6EU1 - chains A and B of the 19 polymer chains in the assembly; structure by electron microscopy, 3.40 A resolution.

== Chain A ==
Name: DNA-directed RNA polymerase III subunit RPC1
Organism: Saccharomyces cerevisiae (strain ATCC 204508 / S288c)
Notes: EC 2.7.7.6
UniProtKB: P04051 (RPC1_YEAST); numbering as in UniProt (aligned over 1-1460)
Sequence (1460 residues; each row starts with the number of its first residue):
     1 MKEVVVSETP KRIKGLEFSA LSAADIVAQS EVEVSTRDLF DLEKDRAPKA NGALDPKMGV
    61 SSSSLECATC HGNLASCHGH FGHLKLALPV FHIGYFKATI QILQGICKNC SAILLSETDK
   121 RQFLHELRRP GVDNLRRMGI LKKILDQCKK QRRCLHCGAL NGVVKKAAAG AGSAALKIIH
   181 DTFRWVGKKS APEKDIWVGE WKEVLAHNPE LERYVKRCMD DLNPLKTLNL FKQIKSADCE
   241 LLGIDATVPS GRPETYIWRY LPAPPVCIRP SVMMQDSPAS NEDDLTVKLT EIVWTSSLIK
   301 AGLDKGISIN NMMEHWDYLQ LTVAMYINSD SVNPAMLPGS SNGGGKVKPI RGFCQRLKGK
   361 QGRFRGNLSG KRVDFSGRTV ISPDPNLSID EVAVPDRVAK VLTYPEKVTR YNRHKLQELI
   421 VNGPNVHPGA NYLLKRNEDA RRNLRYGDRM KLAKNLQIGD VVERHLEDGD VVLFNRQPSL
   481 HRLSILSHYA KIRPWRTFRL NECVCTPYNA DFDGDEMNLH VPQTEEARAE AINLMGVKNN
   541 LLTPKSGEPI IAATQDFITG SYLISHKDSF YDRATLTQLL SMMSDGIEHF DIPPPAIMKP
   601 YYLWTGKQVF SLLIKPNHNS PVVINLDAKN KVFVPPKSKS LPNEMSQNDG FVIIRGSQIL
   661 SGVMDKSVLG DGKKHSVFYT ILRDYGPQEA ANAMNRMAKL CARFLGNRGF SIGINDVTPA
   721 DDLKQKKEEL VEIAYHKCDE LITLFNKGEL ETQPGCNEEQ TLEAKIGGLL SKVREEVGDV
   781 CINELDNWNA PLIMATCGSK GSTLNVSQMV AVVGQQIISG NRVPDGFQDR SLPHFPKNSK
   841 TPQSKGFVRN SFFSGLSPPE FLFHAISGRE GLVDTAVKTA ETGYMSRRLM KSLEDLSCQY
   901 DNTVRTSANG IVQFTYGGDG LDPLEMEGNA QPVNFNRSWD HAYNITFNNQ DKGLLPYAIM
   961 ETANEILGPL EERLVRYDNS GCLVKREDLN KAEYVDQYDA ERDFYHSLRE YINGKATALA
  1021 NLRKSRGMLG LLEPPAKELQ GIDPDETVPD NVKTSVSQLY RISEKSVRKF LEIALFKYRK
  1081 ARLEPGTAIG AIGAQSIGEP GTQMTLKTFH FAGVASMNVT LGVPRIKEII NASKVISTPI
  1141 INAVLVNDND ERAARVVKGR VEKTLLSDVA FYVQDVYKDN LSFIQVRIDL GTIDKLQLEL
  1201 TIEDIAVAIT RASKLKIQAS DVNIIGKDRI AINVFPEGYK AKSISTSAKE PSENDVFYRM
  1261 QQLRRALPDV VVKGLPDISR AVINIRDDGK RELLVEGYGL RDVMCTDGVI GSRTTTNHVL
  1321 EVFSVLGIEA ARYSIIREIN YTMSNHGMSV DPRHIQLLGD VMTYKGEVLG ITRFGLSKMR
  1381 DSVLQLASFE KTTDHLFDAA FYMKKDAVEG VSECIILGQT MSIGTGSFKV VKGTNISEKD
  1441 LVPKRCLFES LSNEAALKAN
Not modelled in the structure: 1, 170-174, 335-343, 1111-1114, 1453-1460
Metal / ion sites: Zn2+ site 1 near Cys77 (its only coordinating residue here); Zn2+ site 2 near Cys107 (its only coordinating residue here); Mg2+: Asp511, Asp515

== Chain B ==
Name: DNA-directed RNA polymerase III subunit RPC2
Organism: Saccharomyces cerevisiae (strain ATCC 204508 / S288c)
Notes: EC 2.7.7.6
UniProtKB: P22276 (RPC2_YEAST); residue numbers follow UniProt; this construct covers 1-1149
Sequence (1149 residues; row label = number of the first residue in the row):
     1 MVAATKRRKT HIHKHVKDEA FDDLLKPVYK GKKLTDEINT AQDKWHLLPA FLKVKGLVKQ
    61 HLDSFNYFVD TDLKKIIKAN QLILSDVDPE FYLKYVDIRV GKKSSSSTKD YLTPPHECRL
   121 RDMTYSAPIY VDIEYTRGRN IIMHKDVEIG RMPIMLRSNK CILYDADESK MAKLNECPLD
   181 PGGYFIVNGT EKVILVQEQL SKNRIIVEAD EKKGIVQASV TSSTHERKSK TYVITKNGKI
   241 YLKHNSIAEE IPIAIVLKAC GILSDLEIMQ LVCGNDSSYQ DIFAVNLEES SKLDIYTQQQ
   301 ALEYIGAKVK TMRRQKLTIL QEGIEAIATT VIAHLTVEAL DFREKALYIA MMTRRVVMAM
   361 YNPKMIDDRD YVGNKRLELA GQLISLLFED LFKKFNNDFK LSIDKVLKKP NRAMEYDALL
   421 SINVHSNNIT SGLNRAISTG NWSLKRFKME RAGVTHVLSR LSYISALGMM TRISSQFEKS
   481 RKVSGPRALQ PSQFGMLCTA DTPEGEACGL VKNLALMTHI TTDDEEEPIK KLCYVLGVED
   541 ITLIDSASLH LNYGVYLNGT LIGSIRFPTK FVTQFRHLRR TGKVSEFISI YSNSHQMAVH
   601 IATDGGRICR PLIIVSDGQS RVKDIHLRKL LDGELDFDDF LKLGLVEYLD VNEENDSYIA
   661 LYEKDIVPSM THLEIEPFTI LGAVAGLIPY PHHNQSPRNT YQCAMGKQAI GAIAYNQFKR
   721 IDTLLYLMTY PQQPMVKTKT IELIDYDKLP AGQNATVAVM SYSGYDIEDA LVLNKSSIDR
   781 GFGRCETRRK TTTVLKRYAN HTQDIIGGMR VDENGDPIWQ HQSLGPDGLG EVGMKVQSGQ
   841 IYINKSVPTN SADAPNPNNV NVQTQYREAP VIYRGPEPSH IDQVMMSVSD NDQALIKVLL
   901 RQNRRPELGD KFSSRHGQKG VCGIIVKQED MPFNDQGIVP DIIMNPHGFP SRMTVGKMIE
   961 LISGKAGVLN GTLEYGTCFG GSKLEDMSKI LVDQGFNYSG KDMLYSGITG ECLQAYIFFG
  1021 PIYYQKLKHM VLDKMHARAR GPRAVLTRQP TEGRSRDGGL RLGEMERDCV IAYGASQLLL
  1081 ERLMISSDAF EVDVCDKCGL MGYSGWCTTC KSAENIIKMT IPYAAKLLFQ ELLSMNIAPR
  1141 LRLEDIFQQ
Not modelled in the structure: 1-35
Metal / ion sites: Zn2+ near Cys1110 (its only coordinating residue here)

== Chain A / chain B interface ==
Residue-residue contacts (365):
  Glu8(A) - Lys1118(B)  salt bridge
  Thr9(A) - Ile1117(B)
  Thr9(A) - Asp1145(B)
  Pro10(A) - Ile1146(B)
  Lys11(A) - Ile1117(B)
  Lys11(A) - Met1119(B)
  Lys11(A) - Glu1144(B)
  Lys11(A) - Asp1145(B)  salt bridge
  Arg12(A) - Met1119(B)
  Arg12(A) - Leu1143(B)
  Arg12(A) - Glu1144(B)  salt bridge
  Arg12(A) - Ile1146(B)
  Ile13(A) - Leu1141(B)  hydrophobic
  Ile13(A) - Arg1142(B)
  Lys14(A) - Arg1142(B)  hydrogen bond (backbone-backbone)
  Lys14(A) - Glu1144(B)
  Gly15(A) - Leu1141(B)
  Leu16(A) - Pro1139(B)  hydrophobic
  Leu16(A) - Arg1140(B)
  Leu16(A) - Leu1141(B)  hydrophobic
  Glu17(A) - Ala1138(B)
  Glu17(A) - Arg1140(B)  hydrogen bond (backbone-backbone)
  Phe18(A) - Ala1138(B)
  Ser19(A) - Ile1137(B)
  Ser19(A) - Ala1138(B)  hydrogen bond (backbone-backbone)
  Ala20(A) - Asn1136(B)
  Leu21(A) - Leu1133(B)
  Leu21(A) - Asn1136(B)  hydrogen bond (backbone-backbone)
  Leu21(A) - Ala1138(B)  hydrophobic
  Asp25(A) - Thr1109(B)  hydrogen bond
  Asp25(A) - Arg1140(B)  salt bridge
  Ala28(A) - Thr1108(B)
  Ala28(A) - Thr1109(B)
  Gln29(A) - Leu1133(B)
  Glu31(A) - Tyr1103(B)
  Glu31(A) - Thr1108(B)
  Cys70(A) - Tyr1103(B)  hydrophobic
  Leu74(A) - Arg1048(B)  hydrogen bond (backbone-side chain)
  Ala75(A) - Arg1048(B)
  His78(A) - Phe1090(B)
  His78(A) - Tyr1103(B)
  His78(A) - Lys1126(B)
  His78(A) - Gln1130(B)
  His80(A) - Tyr1103(B)
  Phe81(A) - Gln1130(B)
  Phe81(A) - Leu1133(B)  hydrophobic
  Phe81(A) - Ser1134(B)
  His92(A) - Asn1136(B)
  Tyr95(A) - Asn1136(B)
  Tyr95(A) - Ile1137(B)
  Thr255(A) - Asn1136(B)
  Trp258(A) - Met1135(B)
  Pro262(A) - Leu1133(B)
  Pro262(A) - Ser1134(B)
  Pro264(A) - Ser1134(B)
  Pro265(A) - Gln1130(B)
  Cys267(A) - Leu1046(B)
  Cys267(A) - Tyr1123(B)  hydrogen bond
  Cys267(A) - Leu1127(B)  hydrophobic
  Ile268(A) - Leu1046(B)
  Ile268(A) - Leu1127(B)  hydrophobic
  Pro270(A) - Val1045(B)  hydrophobic
  Pro270(A) - Leu1046(B)
  Ile327(A) - Met1135(B)  hydrophobic
  Phe353(A) - Glu1131(B)
  Phe353(A) - Ser1134(B)
  Phe353(A) - Met1135(B)  hydrophobic
  Arg356(A) - Leu1046(B)
  Arg356(A) - Glu1131(B)
  Leu357(A) - Glu1131(B)
  Arg363(A) - Leu1127(B)  hydrogen bond (side chain-backbone)
  Arg363(A) - Leu1128(B)
  Arg363(A) - Glu1131(B)  salt bridge
  Phe364(A) - Leu1128(B)  hydrophobic
  Arg365(A) - Arg1061(B)
  Arg365(A) - Glu1064(B)  salt bridge
  Gly366(A) - Arg1061(B)  hydrogen bond (backbone-side chain)
  Asn367(A) - Thr1047(B)
  Asn367(A) - Gln1049(B)
  Asn367(A) - Ala1124(B)
  Leu368(A) - Ala1124(B)
  Leu368(A) - Ala1125(B)
  Leu368(A) - Leu1128(B)  hydrophobic
  Ser369(A) - Glu1064(B)
  Ser369(A) - Arg1067(B)  hydrogen bond
  Ser369(A) - Leu1083(B)
  Gly370(A) - Arg1061(B)  hydrogen bond (backbone-side chain)
  Gly370(A) - Leu1062(B)
  Lys371(A) - Gln1049(B)
  Lys371(A) - Arg1061(B)
  Lys371(A) - Leu1062(B)  hydrogen bond (backbone-backbone)
  Lys371(A) - Leu1083(B)  hydrogen bond (side chain-backbone)
  Lys371(A) - Ser1087(B)
  Lys371(A) - Asp1088(B)
  Arg372(A) - Gln1049(B)
  Arg372(A) - Pro1050(B)
  Arg372(A) - Thr1051(B)  hydrogen bond (side chain-backbone)
  Arg372(A) - Glu1052(B)
  Arg372(A) - Gly1053(B)
  Arg372(A) - Gly1059(B)  hydrogen bond (side chain-backbone)
  Arg372(A) - Leu1060(B)
  Arg372(A) - Arg1061(B)
  Arg372(A) - Ser1087(B)  hydrogen bond (backbone-side chain)
  Val373(A) - Gly1059(B)
  Val373(A) - Leu1060(B)  hydrogen bond (backbone-backbone)
  Val373(A) - Leu1062(B)  hydrophobic
  Val373(A) - Arg1082(B)
  Val373(A) - Ser1086(B)
  Val373(A) - Ser1087(B)
  Asp374(A) - Arg1038(B)
  Asp374(A) - Ala1039(B)
  Asp374(A) - Pro1050(B)
  Asp374(A) - Arg1082(B)  hydrogen bond (backbone-side chain)
  Asp374(A) - Ser1086(B)
  Phe375(A) - Arg1038(B)  hydrogen bond (backbone-backbone)
  Phe375(A) - Ala1039(B)  hydrogen bond (backbone-backbone)
  Phe375(A) - Arg1040(B)
  Phe375(A) - Arg1082(B)
  Ser376(A) - Ala1037(B)
  Ser376(A) - Arg1038(B)  hydrogen bond (backbone-backbone)
  Ser376(A) - Leu1060(B)  hydrogen bond (side chain-backbone)
  Gly377(A) - His1036(B)
  Gly377(A) - Ala1037(B)
  Gly377(A) - Leu1060(B)
  Arg378(A) - Lys1034(B)
  Arg378(A) - Met1035(B)
  Arg378(A) - His1036(B)  hydrogen bond (backbone-backbone)
  Arg378(A) - Leu1060(B)
  Thr379(A) - Val1031(B)
  Val380(A) - Val1031(B)  hydrophobic
  Val380(A) - Lys1034(B)
  Pro383(A) - Tyr765(B)
  Pro383(A) - Ala770(B)  hydrophobic
  Pro383(A) - Gly923(B)
  Asp384(A) - Tyr765(B)  hydrogen bond
  Pro385(A) - Gly764(B)
  Pro385(A) - Tyr765(B)
  Asn386(A) - Tyr765(B)  hydrogen bond
  Arg397(A) - Met1035(B)
  Val398(A) - Met1035(B)  hydrophobic
  Val401(A) - Ala1037(B)  hydrophobic
  Val401(A) - Ala1039(B)
  Leu402(A) - Ala1037(B)  hydrophobic
  Tyr432(A) - Arg1040(B)
  Arg441(A) - Arg1040(B)
  Glu463(A) - Arg1040(B)  salt bridge
  Asn475(A) - Leu1062(B)
  Asn475(A) - Glu1066(B)
  Pro478(A) - Met1065(B)
  Ser479(A) - Met1065(B)
  Ser479(A) - Cys1069(B)
  His481(A) - Cys1069(B)  hydrogen bond (backbone-side chain)
  Arg482(A) - Cys1069(B)
  Arg482(A) - Ala1072(B)
  Arg482(A) - Tyr1073(B)  hydrogen bond (backbone-side chain)
  Leu483(A) - Tyr1073(B)
  Ile485(A) - Glu1066(B)
  Ile485(A) - Cys1069(B)  hydrophobic
  Ile485(A) - Tyr1073(B)  hydrogen bond (backbone-side chain)
  Leu486(A) - Tyr1073(B)
  Trp495(A) - Glu907(B)
  Trp495(A) - Leu908(B)  hydrophobic
  Arg496(A) - Glu877(B)  salt bridge
  Arg496(A) - Val1031(B)
  Arg496(A) - Leu1032(B)
  Arg496(A) - Met1035(B)
  Thr497(A) - Leu908(B)
  Arg499(A) - Leu908(B)
  Glu502(A) - Ile767(B)
  Cys505(A) - Glu768(B)  hydrogen bond
  Ala510(A) - Glu768(B)
  Asp511(A) - Glu768(B)
  Asp511(A) - Asp769(B)
  Phe512(A) - Glu768(B)
  Phe512(A) - Asp769(B)
  Phe512(A) - Val921(B)
  Asp513(A) - Asp769(B)
  Asp513(A) - Lys911(B)
  Asp513(A) - Lys919(B)
  Glu516(A) - Lys1034(B)
  Asn518(A) - Leu1060(B)
  His520(A) - Leu1062(B)
  His520(A) - Arg1082(B)
  Val521(A) - Glu1081(B)
  Val521(A) - Arg1082(B)  hydrogen bond (backbone-side chain)
  Pro522(A) - Glu1081(B)
  Gln523(A) - Glu1081(B)  hydrogen bond (backbone-side chain)
  Gln523(A) - Arg1082(B)
  Thr524(A) - Glu1081(B)
  Glu526(A) - Gln1077(B)
  Ala527(A) - Gln1077(B)
  Ala527(A) - Leu1078(B)  hydrophobic
  Ala527(A) - Glu1081(B)
  Glu530(A) - Ala1075(B)
  Glu530(A) - Ser1076(B)
  Glu530(A) - Gln1077(B)  hydrogen bond (side chain-backbone)
  Glu530(A) - Leu1078(B)  hydrogen bond (side chain-backbone)
  Ala531(A) - Leu1078(B)  hydrophobic
  Leu534(A) - Tyr1073(B)
  Met535(A) - Val1070(B)  hydrophobic
  Met535(A) - Tyr1073(B)  hydrophobic
  Asn540(A) - Tyr1073(B)
  Thr554(A) - Ile767(B)
  Thr554(A) - Glu768(B)  hydrogen bond
  Gln555(A) - Ile767(B)
  Gln555(A) - His947(B)
  Asp556(A) - Asp766(B)
  Asp556(A) - Ile767(B)
  Asp556(A) - Asn945(B)  hydrogen bond
  Asp556(A) - His947(B)  salt bridge
  Thr559(A) - His947(B)
  Ala702(A) - Ser763(B)
  Ala702(A) - Gly764(B)
  Leu705(A) - Ser761(B)  hydrogen bond (backbone-side chain)
  Gly706(A) - Ser761(B)
  Gly706(A) - Tyr762(B)
  Gly706(A) - Leu1013(B)
  Asn707(A) - Ser1006(B)
  Asn707(A) - Ile1008(B)
  Asn707(A) - Thr1009(B)
  Asn707(A) - Leu1013(B)
  Arg708(A) - Leu1013(B)
  Arg708(A) - Gln1014(B)  hydrogen bond (backbone-backbone)
  Arg708(A) - Ala1015(B)
  Gly709(A) - Ala1015(B)
  Phe710(A) - Met760(B)
  Phe710(A) - Ser761(B)  hydrogen bond (backbone-backbone)
  Phe710(A) - Pro946(B)
  Ser711(A) - Val759(B)
  Ser711(A) - Tyr1016(B)  hydrogen bond (side chain-backbone)
  Ser711(A) - Ile1017(B)
  Ser711(A) - Phe1018(B)
  Ile712(A) - Pro946(B)
  Ile712(A) - Phe949(B)  hydrophobic
  Ile712(A) - Met958(B)  hydrophobic
  Ile712(A) - Phe1018(B)
  Gly713(A) - Met958(B)
  Gly713(A) - Lys1001(B)
  Gly713(A) - Phe1018(B)
  Ile714(A) - Met958(B)
  Ile714(A) - Ile959(B)  hydrophobic
  Ile714(A) - Ser999(B)
  Asn715(A) - Ser999(B)  hydrogen bond
  Asn715(A) - Lys1001(B)
  Val717(A) - Met958(B)  hydrophobic
  Met794(A) - Pro946(B)
  Met794(A) - His947(B)
  Met794(A) - Pro950(B)  hydrophobic
  Ser799(A) - His947(B)
  Lys800(A) - His947(B)
  Lys800(A) - Pro950(B)
  Lys800(A) - Ser951(B)
  Lys800(A) - Arg952(B)
  Asn805(A) - Pro950(B)  hydrogen bond (side chain-backbone)
  Asn805(A) - Ser951(B)
  Asn805(A) - Met953(B)
  Gln808(A) - Met953(B)
  Met809(A) - Pro950(B)
  Met809(A) - Met953(B)  hydrophobic
  Gly826(A) - Tyr371(B)
  Phe827(A) - Tyr371(B)
  Phe827(A) - Pro491(B)
  Phe827(A) - Ser492(B)
  Phe827(A) - Val651(B)
  Phe827(A) - Glu654(B)
  Phe827(A) - Asn655(B)
  Gln828(A) - Asn593(B)  hydrogen bond
  Gln828(A) - Ser594(B)
  Gln828(A) - His595(B)
  Asp829(A) - His595(B)  salt bridge
  Arg830(A) - Glu654(B)  hydrogen bond (side chain-backbone)
  Arg830(A) - Asn655(B)  hydrogen bond (side chain-backbone)
  Arg830(A) - Asp656(B)
  Arg830(A) - Ser657(B)  hydrogen bond (side chain-backbone)
  Ser831(A) - Pro491(B)
  Pro833(A) - Glu654(B)
  Pro833(A) - Ser657(B)
  Pro833(A) - Tyr658(B)
  Pro833(A) - Ile659(B)  hydrogen bond (backbone-backbone)
  His834(A) - Phe494(B)
  His834(A) - Ile659(B)  hydrogen bond (side chain-backbone)
  His834(A) - Leu661(B)
  Phe835(A) - Tyr658(B)
  Pro836(A) - Tyr658(B)
  Lys837(A) - Asn655(B)
  Phe852(A) - His693(B)  hydrogen bond (backbone-side chain)
  Phe852(A) - Asn694(B)
  Phe852(A) - Gln695(B)
  Phe852(A) - Met953(B)  hydrophobic
  Phe852(A) - Val955(B)
  Phe853(A) - His693(B)  hydrogen bond (backbone-side chain)
  Phe853(A) - Leu984(B)  hydrophobic
  Ser854(A) - His693(B)
  Gly855(A) - His692(B)
  Gly855(A) - His693(B)
  Leu856(A) - His692(B)
  Leu856(A) - Phe979(B)
  Ser857(A) - Phe979(B)
  Pro858(A) - Leu661(B)
  Pro858(A) - Pro677(B)  hydrophobic
  Pro858(A) - Phe979(B)
  Pro859(A) - Leu661(B)
  Phe861(A) - Leu681(B)  hydrophobic
  Phe861(A) - Pro691(B)
  Phe861(A) - Phe979(B)  hydrophobic
  Leu862(A) - Phe494(B)  hydrophobic
  Leu862(A) - Ile680(B)  hydrophobic
  His864(A) - Gln695(B)
  His864(A) - Ser696(B)  hydrogen bond (side chain-backbone)
  Ala865(A) - Leu489(B)
  Ala865(A) - Thr499(B)
  Ala865(A) - Ser696(B)
  Ile866(A) - Leu489(B)  hydrophobic
  Ile866(A) - Pro491(B)  hydrophobic
  Gly868(A) - Ser696(B)
  Gly868(A) - Pro697(B)
  Arg869(A) - Leu489(B)
  Arg869(A) - Thr499(B)  hydrogen bond (side chain-backbone)
  Arg869(A) - Thr502(B)  hydrogen bond
  Leu872(A) - Glu504(B)
  Leu872(A) - Cys508(B)  hydrophobic
  Leu872(A) - Tyr701(B)  hydrophobic
  Val873(A) - Arg487(B)
  Ala876(A) - Gly505(B)
  Val877(A) - Arg481(B)
  Val877(A) - Lys482(B)
  Glu881(A) - Lys482(B)
  Arg887(A) - Glu1064(B)
  Met890(A) - Glu1064(B)
  Met890(A) - Arg1067(B)
  Met890(A) - Asp1068(B)
  Glu894(A) - Ile1071(B)
  Ala1088(A) - Ile1071(B)
  Ala1091(A) - Ile1071(B)  hydrophobic
  Ile1092(A) - Ala1072(B)
  Gln1095(A) - Asp1068(B)
  Gln1095(A) - Ala1072(B)
  Phe1257(A) - Glu288(B)
  Tyr1258(A) - Ser291(B)  hydrogen bond (side chain-backbone)
  Tyr1258(A) - Lys292(B)
  Gln1261(A) - Glu288(B)
  Arg1265(A) - Asp281(B)
  Arg1265(A) - Val285(B)
  Leu1396(A) - Leu1132(B)  hydrophobic
  Phe1397(A) - Met1135(B)  hydrophobic
  Ala1400(A) - Ile1137(B)  hydrophobic
  Ile1415(A) - Arg1067(B)
  Ile1415(A) - Leu1083(B)  hydrophobic
  Ile1416(A) - Pro1122(B)
  Ile1416(A) - Ala1125(B)
  Leu1417(A) - Pro1122(B)
  Leu1417(A) - Phe1129(B)  hydrophobic
  Gly1418(A) - Met1084(B)
  Gln1419(A) - Leu1080(B)
  Thr1420(A) - Gln1077(B)
  Thr1420(A) - Leu1080(B)
  Met1421(A) - Ser1076(B)
  Met1421(A) - Leu1079(B)  hydrophobic
  Ile1423(A) - Ile1071(B)  hydrophobic
  Ile1423(A) - Gly1074(B)
  Gly1424(A) - Gly1074(B)
  Thr1425(A) - Gly1074(B)  hydrogen bond (backbone-backbone)
  Thr1425(A) - Ala1075(B)
  Thr1425(A) - Ser1076(B)
  Gly1426(A) - Ser1076(B)  hydrogen bond (backbone-side chain)
Other interface residues (no listed pair), chain A (193 interface residues in all): Thr69, Ser76, Cys77, Gly79, Tyr256, Cys354, Ile381, Ser382, Leu473, Gln477, Gly801, Val823, Pro824, Leu832, Lys891
Other interface residues (no listed pair), chain B (177 interface residues in all): Ala284, Ser484, Gly509, Ala660, Thr700, Gly909, Gly920, Cys922, Ile962, Arg1043, Gly1058, Gly1063, Glu1091, Gly1102, Ile1121, Phe1147

== Summary ==
193 residues of chain A and 177 residues of chain B are in contact, with 55 hydrogen bonds and 10 salt
bridges. Polar contacts include Glu8(A)-Lys1118(B), Lys11(A)-Asp1145(B) and Arg12(A)-Glu1144(B). The Mg2+ site
is built by Asp511(A) and Asp515(A).
Chain A is DNA-directed RNA polymerase III subunit RPC1 and chain B is DNA-directed RNA polymerase III subunit
RPC2, both from Saccharomyces cerevisiae (strain ATCC 204508 / S288c); the structure, RNA Polymerase III -
open DNA complex (OC-POL3), was determined by electron microscopy, deposited together with 6EU0, 6EU2 and
6EU3.
